PDB entry 1UXS | X-ray diffraction, 1.55 A resolution | chains A and B of the 3 polymer chains in the assembly

== Chain A ==
Protein: HLA class I histocompatibility antigen B-27 alpha chain
Organism: Homo sapiens
Notes: fragment: extracellular domain, residues 25-300
UniProt: P03989 (1B27_HUMAN); residues 1-276 here correspond to UniProt positions 25-300 (UniProt number = residue number + 24)
Amino-acid sequence (276 residues; numbered 1 to 276; the number before each row is that of its first residue):
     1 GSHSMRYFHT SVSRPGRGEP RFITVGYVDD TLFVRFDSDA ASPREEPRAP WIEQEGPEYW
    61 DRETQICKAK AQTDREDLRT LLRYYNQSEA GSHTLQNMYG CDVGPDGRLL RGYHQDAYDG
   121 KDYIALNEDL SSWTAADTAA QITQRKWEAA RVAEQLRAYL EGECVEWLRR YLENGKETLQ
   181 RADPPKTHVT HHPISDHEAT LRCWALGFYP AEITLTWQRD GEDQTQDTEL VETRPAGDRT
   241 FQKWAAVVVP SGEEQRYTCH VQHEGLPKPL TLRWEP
Disulfide bonds: Cys-101/Cys-164, Cys-203/Cys-259

== Chain B ==
Protein: Beta-2-microglobulin
Organism: Homo sapiens
Notes: fragment: immunoglobulin domain, residues 21-119
UniProt: P01884 (B2MG_HUMAN); residues 1-99 here correspond to UniProt positions 21-119 (UniProt number = residue number + 20)
Amino-acid sequence (100 residues; numbered 0 to 99; the number before each row is that of its first residue; numbering starts at 0):
     0 MIQRTPKIQV YSRHPAENGK SNFLNCYVSG FHPSDIEVDL LKNGERIEKV EHSDLSFSKD
    60 WSFYLLYYTE FTPTEKDEYA CRVNHVTLSQ PKIVKWDRDM
Disulfide bonds: Cys-25/Cys-80

== Chain A / chain B interface ==
Pairs across the interface - 51 pairs, chain A then chain B:
  Phe-8(A) / Ser-55(B)
  Phe-8(A) / Phe-56(B)  hydrophobic
  His-9(A) / Phe-56(B)
  Thr-10(A) / Leu-54(B)
  Thr-10(A) / Phe-56(B)
  Thr-10(A) / Phe-62(B)
  Val-12(A) / Ser-33(B)
  Ile-23(A) / Leu-54(B)
  Val-25(A) / Asp-53(B)
  Val-25(A) / Ser-55(B)
  Tyr-27(A) / Ser-55(B)
  Tyr-27(A) / Tyr-63(B)  hydrogen bond
  Arg-35(A) / Asp-53(B)  salt bridge
  Thr-94(A) / His-31(B)
  Thr-94(A) / Phe-62(B)
  Gln-96(A) / His-31(B)
  Gln-96(A) / Phe-56(B)
  Gln-96(A) / Trp-60(B)  hydrogen bond (side chain-backbone)
  Gln-96(A) / Phe-62(B)
  Asn-97(A) / Phe-56(B)
  Gln-115(A) / Trp-60(B)
  Asp-116(A) / Trp-60(B)
  Ala-117(A) / Trp-60(B)
  Asp-119(A) / Met-0(B)
  Asp-119(A) / His-31(B)
  Gly-120(A) / His-31(B)  hydrogen bond (backbone-side chain)
  Gly-120(A) / Trp-60(B)
  Asp-122(A) / Trp-60(B)  hydrogen bond
  His-192(A) / Asp-98(B)  salt bridge
  Arg-202(A) / Asp-98(B)  hydrogen bond (side chain-backbone)
  Trp-204(A) / Asp-98(B)
  Trp-204(A) / Met-99(B)
  Val-231(A) / Gln-8(B)
  Glu-232(A) / Lys-6(B)  salt bridge
  Glu-232(A) / Gln-8(B)  hydrogen bond (backbone-side chain)
  Glu-232(A) / Tyr-26(B)
  Glu-232(A) / Ser-28(B)  hydrogen bond
  Arg-234(A) / Gln-8(B)  hydrogen bond
  Arg-234(A) / Tyr-10(B)
  Arg-234(A) / Met-99(B)  hydrogen bond (side chain-backbone)
  Pro-235(A) / Tyr-10(B)  hydrogen bond (backbone-side chain)
  Pro-235(A) / Asn-24(B)
  Pro-235(A) / Tyr-26(B)
  Ala-236(A) / Arg-12(B)  hydrogen bond (backbone-side chain)
  Ala-236(A) / Asn-24(B)  hydrogen bond (backbone-side chain)
  Gly-237(A) / Arg-12(B)  hydrogen bond (backbone-side chain)
  Asp-238(A) / Arg-12(B)
  Gln-242(A) / Tyr-10(B)
  Gln-242(A) / Ser-11(B)  hydrogen bond (side chain-backbone)
  Gln-242(A) / Arg-12(B)  hydrogen bond (side chain-backbone)
  Trp-244(A) / Met-99(B)  hydrogen bond (side chain-backbone)
Also at the interface, not in a pair above, chain A (35 interface residues in all): Arg-6, Ser-92, His-93, Met-98, Leu-206, Thr-233
Also at the interface, not in a pair above, chain B (27 interface residues in all): His-13, Pro-14, Asp-34, Lys-58, Asp-59, Leu-65, Arg-97

== Summary ==
Chain A and chain B form an interface of 35 and 27 residues respectively, with 16 hydrogen bonds and 3 salt
bridges. Polar contacts include Arg-35(A)/Asp-53(B), His-192(A)/Asp-98(B) and Glu-232(A)/Lys-6(B).
Chain A is HLA class I histocompatibility antigen B-27 alpha chain and chain B is Beta-2-microglobulin, both
from Homo sapiens; the structure, Crystal structure of HLA-B*2705 complexed with the latent membrane protein 2
peptide (LMP2)OF epstein-barr virus, was determined by X-ray diffraction together with 1UXW from the same
study.
